7DFS - chain A; structure by X-ray diffraction, 1.49 A resolution.

Chain A:
Name: 4-O-alpha-L-rhamnosyl-beta-D-glucuronidase
Organism: Fusarium oxysporum
Notes: EC 3.2.1.31
Sequence (480 residues; numbered -1 to 478; the number before each row is that of its first residue; numbers below 1 keep their minus sign (Glu-1 is residue -1)):
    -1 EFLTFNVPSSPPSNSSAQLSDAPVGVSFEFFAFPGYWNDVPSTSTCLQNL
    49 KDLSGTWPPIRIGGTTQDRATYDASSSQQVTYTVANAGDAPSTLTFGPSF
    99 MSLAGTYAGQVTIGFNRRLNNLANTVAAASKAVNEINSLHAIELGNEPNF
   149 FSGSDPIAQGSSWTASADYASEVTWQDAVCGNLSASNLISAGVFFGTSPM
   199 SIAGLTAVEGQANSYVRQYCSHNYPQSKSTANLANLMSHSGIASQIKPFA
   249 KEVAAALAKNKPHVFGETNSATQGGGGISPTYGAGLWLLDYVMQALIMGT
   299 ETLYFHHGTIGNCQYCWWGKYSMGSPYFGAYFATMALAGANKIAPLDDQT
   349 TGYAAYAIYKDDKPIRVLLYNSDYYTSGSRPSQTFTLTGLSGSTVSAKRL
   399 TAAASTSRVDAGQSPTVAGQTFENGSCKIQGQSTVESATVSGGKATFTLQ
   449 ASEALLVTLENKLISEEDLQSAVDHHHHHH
Unresolved in the structure: -1 to 0, 458-478
Disulfides: Cys44-Cys425, Cys311-Cys314
Glycans and other covalent adducts: N-acetylglucosamine (NAG) linked to Asn12, Asn180; alpha-D-mannopyranose (MAN) linked to Thr446

In short:
N-acetylglucosamine is covalently linked to Asn12 and Asn180. Covalently linked alpha-D-mannopyranose: at
Thr446.
Chain A is 4-O-alpha-L-rhamnosyl-beta-D-glucuronidase (Fusarium oxysporum); the structure, Crystal structure
of a novel 4-O-alpha-L-rhamnosyl-beta-D-glucuronidase from Fusarium oxysporum 12S - Rha-GlcA complex, was
determined by X-ray diffraction (same publication as 7DFQ).
